Entry 8HPE (X-ray diffraction, 3.22 A resolution); this record covers chains A and B.

== Chain A (and B) ==
Name: Leucine dehydrogenase
Source organism: Bacillus thuringiensis
Notes: EC 1.4.1.9; chain B of this document is another copy of the same molecule, construct and numbering; everything in this record applies to it too
UniProtKB: A0A0G3E5D9 (A0A0G3E5D9_BACTU); residue numbers follow UniProt; this construct covers 1-366
Chain sequence (366 residues; row label = number of the first residue in the row):
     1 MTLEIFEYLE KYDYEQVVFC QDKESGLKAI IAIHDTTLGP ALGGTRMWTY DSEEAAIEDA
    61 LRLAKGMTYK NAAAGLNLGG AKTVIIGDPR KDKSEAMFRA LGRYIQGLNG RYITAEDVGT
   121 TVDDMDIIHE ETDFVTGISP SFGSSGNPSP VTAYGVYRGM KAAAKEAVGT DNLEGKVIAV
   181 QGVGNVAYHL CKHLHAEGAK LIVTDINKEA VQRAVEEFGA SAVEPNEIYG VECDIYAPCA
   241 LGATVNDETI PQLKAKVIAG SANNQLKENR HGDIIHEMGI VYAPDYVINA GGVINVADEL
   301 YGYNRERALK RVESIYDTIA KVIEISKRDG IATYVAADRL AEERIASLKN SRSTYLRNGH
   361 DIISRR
Disordered / not traced: 1-2, 142-145, 366 (chain B: 1-2, 141-147, 366)
Construct notes: conflict V168 (Phe in A0A0G3E5D9)

== Interface between chain A and chain B ==
Residue-residue contacts - 67 pairs, chain A then chain B:
  L3(A) - L3(B)
  L3(A) - E53(B)
  L3(A) - I57(B)  hydrophobic
  E4(A) - E53(B)
  I5(A) - F19(B)  hydrophobic
  I5(A) - E53(B)  hydrogen bond (backbone-side chain)
  F6(A) - F19(B)  hydrophobic
  F6(A) - C20(B)
  F6(A) - K28(B)
  F6(A) - A29(B)
  F6(A) - I30(B)  hydrophobic
  F6(A) - E53(B)  hydrogen bond (backbone-side chain)
  F6(A) - I86(B)  hydrophobic
  L9(A) - Q21(B)
  E10(A) - Q21(B)
  E10(A) - K23(B)  salt bridge
  E10(A) - K28(B)  salt bridge
  K11(A) - K23(B)
  D13(A) - Q21(B)  hydrogen bond
  D13(A) - K23(B)  hydrogen bond (side chain-backbone)
  Y14(A) - Q21(B)  hydrogen bond (backbone-side chain)
  E15(A) - F19(B)
  E15(A) - C20(B)
  E15(A) - Q21(B)  hydrogen bond (backbone-backbone)
  E15(A) - Y104(B)
  Q16(A) - V18(B)
  Q16(A) - F19(B)
  Q16(A) - C20(B)
  Q16(A) - Y104(B)
  V17(A) - V17(B)
  V17(A) - V18(B)
  V17(A) - F19(B)  hydrogen bond (backbone-backbone)
  V18(A) - Q16(B)
  V18(A) - V17(B)
  V18(A) - V18(B)  hydrophobic
  F19(A) - F6(B)  hydrophobic
  F19(A) - E15(B)
  F19(A) - Q16(B)
  F19(A) - V17(B)  hydrogen bond (backbone-backbone)
  F19(A) - F19(B)  hydrophobic
  C20(A) - F6(B)
  C20(A) - E15(B)
  C20(A) - Q16(B)
  Q21(A) - L9(B)
  Q21(A) - E10(B)
  Q21(A) - D13(B)  hydrogen bond
  Q21(A) - Y14(B)  hydrogen bond (side chain-backbone)
  Q21(A) - E15(B)  hydrogen bond (backbone-backbone)
  K23(A) - E10(B)  hydrogen bond (side chain-backbone)
  K23(A) - K11(B)
  K23(A) - D13(B)  hydrogen bond (backbone-side chain)
  K28(A) - F6(B)
  K28(A) - E10(B)  salt bridge
  A29(A) - F6(B)
  I30(A) - F6(B)  hydrophobic
  E53(A) - L3(B)
  E53(A) - E4(B)
  E53(A) - I5(B)  hydrogen bond (side chain-backbone)
  E53(A) - F6(B)  hydrogen bond (side chain-backbone)
  I86(A) - F6(B)  hydrophobic
  Y104(A) - E15(B)
  Y104(A) - Q16(B)
  G107(A) - L108(B)
  G107(A) - R111(B)
  L108(A) - G107(B)
  N109(A) - N109(B)
  R111(A) - G107(B)
Other interface residues (no listed pair), chain A (30 interface residues in all): E7, D22, G26
Other interface residues (no listed pair), chain B (30 interface residues in all): E7, D22

== Summary ==
The chain A/chain B interface involves 30 residues from each chain; the contacts include 15 hydrogen bonds and
3 salt bridges. Polar contacts include E10(A)-K23(B), E10(A)-K28(B) and I5(A)-E53(B).
Chain A and chain B are both Leucine dehydrogenase (Bacillus thuringiensis); the structure, Crystal structure
of Leucine dehydrogenase, was determined by X-ray diffraction (same publication as 8HR6).
